Entry 7R88 (electron microscopy, 3.50 A resolution); this record covers chains A and B of the 4 polymer chains in the assembly.

== Chain A ==
Molecule: ATP-binding cassette sub-family G member 5
Source organism: Homo sapiens
Notes: EC 7.6.2.-
Reference sequence: Q9H222 (ABCG5_HUMAN); numbering as in UniProt (aligned over 1-651)
Amino-acid sequence (666 residues; each row starts with the number of its first residue):
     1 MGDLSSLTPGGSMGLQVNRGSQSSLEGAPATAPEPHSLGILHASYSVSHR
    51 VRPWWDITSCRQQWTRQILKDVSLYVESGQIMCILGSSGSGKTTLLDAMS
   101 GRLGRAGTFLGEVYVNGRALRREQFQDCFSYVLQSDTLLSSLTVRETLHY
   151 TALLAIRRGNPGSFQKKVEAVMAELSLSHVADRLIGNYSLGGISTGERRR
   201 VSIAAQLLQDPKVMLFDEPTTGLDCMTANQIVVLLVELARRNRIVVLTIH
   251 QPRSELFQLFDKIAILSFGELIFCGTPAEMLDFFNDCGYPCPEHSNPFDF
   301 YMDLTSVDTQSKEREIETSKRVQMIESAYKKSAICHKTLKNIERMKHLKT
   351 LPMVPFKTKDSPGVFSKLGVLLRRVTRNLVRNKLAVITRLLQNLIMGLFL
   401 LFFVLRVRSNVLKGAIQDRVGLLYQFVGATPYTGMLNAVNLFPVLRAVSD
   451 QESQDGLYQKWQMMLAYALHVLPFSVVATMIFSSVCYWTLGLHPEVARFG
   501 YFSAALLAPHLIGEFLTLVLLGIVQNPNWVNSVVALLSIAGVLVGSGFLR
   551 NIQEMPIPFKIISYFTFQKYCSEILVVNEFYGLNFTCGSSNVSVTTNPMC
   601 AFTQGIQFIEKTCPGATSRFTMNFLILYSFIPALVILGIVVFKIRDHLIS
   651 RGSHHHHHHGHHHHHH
Not modelled in the structure: 1-34, 48-65, 589-599, 651-666
Differences from the reference sequence: engineered mutation Trp-529 (Ile in Q9H222); expression tag (652-666)
Disulfide bonds: Cys-587/Cys-600
UniProt features mapped onto this chain:
  - binding site (ATP): Gly-86 to Thr-93
  - glycosylation (N-linked (GlcNAc...) asparagine): Asn-584, Asn-591
  - natural variant: Met-99 (M99R: In STSL2; uncertain significance), Glu-146 (E146Q: In STSL2), Arg-389 (R389H: In STSL2), Arg-419 (R419H: In STSL2; R419P: In STSL2), Asn-437 (N437K: In STSL2), Arg-550 (R550S: In STSL2)
  - mutagenesis: Lys-92 to Thr-93 (Abolishes increase of the very low basal ATPase activity by cholate), Tyr-432 (Y432A: Strongly decreases cholesterol secretion into bile), Ala-540 (A540F: Strongly decreases cholesterol secretion into bile)
From the paper describing this entry:
  - mutagenesis - I529W: abolished binding to sterol
  - mutagenesis - I395A: unchanged expression

== Chain B ==
Molecule: ATP-binding cassette sub-family G member 8
Source organism: Homo sapiens
Notes: EC 7.6.2.-
Reference sequence: Q9H221 (ABCG8_HUMAN); residue numbers follow UniProt; this construct covers 1-673
Amino-acid sequence (715 residues; row label = number of the first residue in the row):
     1 MAGKAAEERGLPKGATPQDTSGLQDRLFSSESDNSLYFTYSGQPNTLEVR
    51 DLNYQVDLASQVPWFEQLAQFKMPWTSPSCQNSCELGIQNLSFKVRSGQM
   101 LAIIGSSGCGRASLLDVITGRGHGGKIKSGQIWINGQPSSPQLVRKCVAH
   151 VRQHNQLLPNLTVRETLAFIAQMRLPRTFSQAQRDKRVEDVIAELRLRQC
   201 ADTRVGNMYVRGLSGGERRRVSIGVQLLWNPGILILDEPTSGLDSFTAHN
   251 LVKTLSRLAKGNRLVLISLHQPRSDIFRLFDLVLLMTSGTPIYLGAAQHM
   301 VQYFTAIGYPCPRYSNPADFYVDLTSIDRRSREQELATREKAQSLAALFL
   351 EKVRDLDDFLWKAETKDLDEDTCVESSVTPLDTNCLPSPTKMPGAVQQFT
   401 TLIRRQISNDFRDLPTLLIHGAEACLMSMTIGFLYFGHGSIQLSFMDTAA
   451 LLFMIGALIPFNVILDVISKCYSERAMLYYELEDGLYTTGPYFFAKILGE
   501 LPEHCAYIIIYGMPTYWLANLRPGLQPFLLHFLLVWLVVFCCRIMALAAA
   551 ALLPTFHMASFFSNALYNSFYLAGGFMINLSSLWTVPAWISKVSFLRWCF
   601 EGLMKIQFSRRTYKMPLGNLTIAVSGDKILSVMELDSYPLYAIYLIVIGL
   651 SGGFMVLYYVSLRFIKQKPSQDWASNSLEVLFQGPNVDSKRRWKKNFIAV
   701 SAANRFKKISSSGAL
Not modelled in the structure: 1-24, 57-85, 329-332, 354-391, 614-625, 670-715
Differences from the reference sequence: expression tag (674-715)
UniProt features mapped onto this chain:
  - glycosylation: Asn-619 (N-linked (GlcNAc...) asparagine)
  - natural variant: Asp-19 (D19H: Associated significantly with GBD4), Arg-184 (R184H: In STSL1), Pro-231 (P231T: In STSL1), Glu-238 (E238K: In STSL1; uncertain significance), Arg-263 (R263Q: In STSL1), Arg-405 (R405H: In STSL1), Leu-501 (L501P: In STSL1), Arg-543 (R543S: In STSL1), Phe-570 (deletion: In STSL1), Leu-572 (L572P: In STSL1), Gly-574 (G574E: In STSL1; G574R: In STSL1), Leu-596 (L596R: In STSL1)
  - mutagenesis: Gly-216 (G216D: Loss of ATPase activity)
From the paper describing this entry:
  - mutagenesis - I419E, F561A: unchanged expression

== How chain A and chain B interact ==
Pairs across the interface - 87 pairs, chain A then chain B:
  Met-226(A) with Ser-326(B), hydrogen bond
  Arg-253(A) with Gln-271(B); Asp-319(B), salt bridge; Asp-323(B), salt bridge
  Ser-254(A) with Ser-315(B), hydrogen bond; Asn-316(B)
  Glu-255(A) with Asp-323(B)
  Leu-281(A) with Tyr-314(B), hydrophobic
  Cys-291(A) with Tyr-314(B)
  Pro-292(A) with Tyr-314(B)
  Glu-293(A) with Arg-313(B), salt bridge
  His-294(A) with Arg-278(B); Val-301(B); Cys-311(B); Pro-312(B), hydrogen bond (side chain-backbone); Ser-315(B); Pro-317(B)
  Ser-295(A) with Ser-274(B), hydrogen bond (backbone-side chain); Arg-278(B), hydrogen bond
  Asn-296(A) with Asn-316(B)
  Pro-297(A) with Tyr-314(B)
  Asp-299(A) with Arg-273(B), salt bridge
  Phe-300(A) with Leu-27(B), hydrophobic
  Asp-303(A) with Phe-28(B); Ser-245(B), hydrogen bond; Phe-246(B); Arg-273(B), salt bridge; Asp-275(B)
  Leu-304(A) with Leu-27(B), hydrophobic
  Ser-306(A) with Phe-246(B)
  Asp-308(A) with Phe-246(B)
  Gln-310(A) with Asn-250(B), hydrogen bond
  Arg-314(A) with Leu-27(B), hydrogen bond (side chain-backbone); Phe-28(B), hydrogen bond (side chain-backbone); Ser-29(B); Glu-31(B); Phe-246(B)
  Arg-321(A) with Leu-27(B)
  Phe-399(A) with Asn-568(B); Ser-569(B); Leu-572(B), hydrophobic
  Leu-400(A) with Leu-572(B), hydrophobic
  Phe-402(A) with Trp-584(B); Val-586(B), hydrophobic; Pro-587(B)
  Phe-403(A) with Ser-569(B); Leu-572(B), hydrophobic; Ser-582(B); Pro-587(B), hydrophobic
  Val-404(A) with Ile-578(B), hydrophobic
  Leu-405(A) with Trp-584(B)
  Arg-408(A) with Ser-582(B), hydrogen bond
  Lys-413(A) with Asn-579(B), hydrogen bond (backbone-side chain)
  Gly-414(A) with Asn-579(B)
  Gln-417(A) with Gly-575(B); Phe-576(B), hydrogen bond (side chain-backbone); Met-577(B); Asn-579(B), hydrogen bond
  Asp-418(A) with Met-577(B); Ile-578(B); Ser-582(B)
  Gly-421(A) with Met-577(B)
  Tyr-424(A) with Met-454(B); Tyr-571(B); Met-577(B), hydrophobic
  Gln-425(A) with Tyr-571(B); Leu-572(B)
  Ile-539(A) with Leu-458(B), hydrophobic
  Leu-543(A) with Leu-434(B), hydrophobic; Met-454(B), hydrophobic; Leu-458(B), hydrophobic
  Val-544(A) with Leu-434(B), hydrophobic
  Leu-549(A) with Tyr-435(B), hydrogen bond (backbone-side chain); Ala-450(B), hydrophobic; Met-454(B), hydrophobic; Phe-576(B), hydrophobic
  Arg-550(A) with Leu-434(B), hydrogen bond (side chain-backbone); Tyr-435(B); Leu-443(B); Asp-447(B), salt bridge
  Glu-554(A) with Ile-441(B); Gln-442(B); Asp-447(B)
  Pro-556(A) with Phe-433(B); Leu-434(B)
  Phe-559(A) with Phe-433(B); Leu-434(B), hydrophobic
Other interface residues (no listed pair), chain A (50 interface residues in all): Gln-251, Val-307, Glu-313, Tyr-432, Ser-532, Ala-535, Asn-551
Other interface residues (no listed pair), chain B (62 interface residues in all): Asp-244, Thr-247, Val-322, Ile-327, Thr-430, Ile-431, Phe-436, Ser-444, Phe-461, Leu-465, Asn-564, Ala-565, Ala-573, Ser-581, Leu-583, Ile-590

== In short ==
The interface between chain A and chain B involves 50 residues on one side and 62 on the other, with 15
hydrogen bonds and 6 salt bridges. Polar pairs include Arg-253(A)/Asp-319(B), Arg-253(A)/Asp-323(B) and
Glu-293(A)/Arg-313(B). The paper reports that I529W of chain A abolishes binding to sterol; I419E and F561A of
chain B leave expression unchanged.
Here chain A is ATP-binding cassette sub-family G member 5 and chain B is ATP-binding cassette sub-family G
member 8, both from Homo sapiens. Entry 7R88 (The structure of human ABCG5-I529W/ABCG8-WT) was determined by
electron microscopy together with 7R87, 7R89, 7R8A and 7R8B from the same study.
